Entry 8YGP (electron microscopy, 4.40 A resolution (low resolution: residue-level contacts below are approximate; hydrogen-bond / salt-bridge calls are withheld)); this record covers chains B and F of the 8 polymer chains in the assembly.

# Chain B (and F)
Molecule: SIR2-like domain-containing protein
Organism: Bacillus subtilis A29
Notes: chain F of this document is another copy of the same molecule, construct and numbering; everything in this record applies to it too
Reference sequence: D4G637 (D4G637_BACNB); residues 1-1005 here = UniProt positions 1-1005
Amino-acid sequence (1005 residues; row label = number of the first residue in the row):
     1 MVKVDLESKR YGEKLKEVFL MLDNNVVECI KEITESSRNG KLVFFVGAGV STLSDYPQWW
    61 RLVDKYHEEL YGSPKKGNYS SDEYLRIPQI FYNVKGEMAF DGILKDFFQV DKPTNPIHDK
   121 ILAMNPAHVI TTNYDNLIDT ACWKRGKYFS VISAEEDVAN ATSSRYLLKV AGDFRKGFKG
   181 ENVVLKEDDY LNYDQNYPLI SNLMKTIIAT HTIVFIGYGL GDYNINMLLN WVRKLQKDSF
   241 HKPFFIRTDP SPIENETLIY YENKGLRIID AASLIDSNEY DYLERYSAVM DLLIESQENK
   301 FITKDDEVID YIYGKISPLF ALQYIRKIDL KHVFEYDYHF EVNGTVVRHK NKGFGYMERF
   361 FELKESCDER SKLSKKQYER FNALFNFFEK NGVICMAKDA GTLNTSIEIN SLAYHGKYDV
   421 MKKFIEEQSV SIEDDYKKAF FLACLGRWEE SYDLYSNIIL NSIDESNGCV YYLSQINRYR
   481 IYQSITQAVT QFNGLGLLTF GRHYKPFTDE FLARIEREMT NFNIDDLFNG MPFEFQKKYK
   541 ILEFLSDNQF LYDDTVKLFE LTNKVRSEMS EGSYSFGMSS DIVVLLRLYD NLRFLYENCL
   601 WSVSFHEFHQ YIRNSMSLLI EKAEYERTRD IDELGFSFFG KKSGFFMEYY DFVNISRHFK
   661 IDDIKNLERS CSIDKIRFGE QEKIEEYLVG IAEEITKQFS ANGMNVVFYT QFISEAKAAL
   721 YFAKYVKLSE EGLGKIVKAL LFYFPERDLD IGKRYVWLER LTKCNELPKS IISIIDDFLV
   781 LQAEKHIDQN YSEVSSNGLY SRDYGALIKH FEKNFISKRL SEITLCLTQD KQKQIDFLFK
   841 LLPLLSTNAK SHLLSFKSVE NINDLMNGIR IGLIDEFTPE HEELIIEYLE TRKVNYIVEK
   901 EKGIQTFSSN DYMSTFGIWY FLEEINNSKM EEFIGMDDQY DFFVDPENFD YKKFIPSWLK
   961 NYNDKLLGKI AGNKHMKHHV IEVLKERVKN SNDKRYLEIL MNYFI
Disordered / not traced: 1-22
Sequence notes: engineered mutation A171 (His in D4G637)
Reported in the primary citation:
  - catalytic residues: S51, N133, D135 (by similarity / conservation)
  - mutagenesis - N133A/H171A, H171A: abolished catalytic activity on SPR TTP
  - mutagenesis - H171A: increased growth in response to TTP

# How chain B and chain F interact
Residue-residue contacts (24; chain B residue first):
  L70(B) with E256(F)
  Y71(B) with E256(F)
  Y79(B) with S80(F)
  S80(B) with S80(F)
  S81(B) with S81(F)
  D82(B) with N226(F)
  R86(B) with L220(F); N226(F); Y261(F)
  Q89(B) with Y260(F)
  I90(B) with Y260(F)
  N93(B) with Y260(F)
  V94(B) with E256(F); I259(F)
  E187(B) with Y260(F)
  L220(B) with D82(F)
  Y223(B) with L191(F)
  E254(B) with Y71(F)
  E256(B) with Y71(F); V94(F)
  T257(B) with Y71(F)
  I259(B) with V94(F)
  Y260(B) with I90(F)
  N263(B) with N93(F)
Interface residues without a listed pair, chain B (21 interface residues in all): L191
Interface residues without a listed pair, chain F (17 interface residues in all): Q89, N230, E254

# In short
21 residues of chain B face 17 of chain F across their interface. The paper reports catalytic residues S51(B),
N133(B) and D135(B); N133A/H171A and H171A of chain B abolish catalytic activity on SPR TTP.
Chain B and chain F are both SIR2-like domain-containing protein (Bacillus subtilis A29); the structure, The
tetramer Structure of DSR2-SPR with NAD, was determined by electron microscopy (same publication as 8YGC,
8YGF, 8YGK, 8YGN and 8YGO).
